PDB entry 8JSL | electron microscopy, 2.95 A resolution | chains B and C of the 6 polymer chains in the assembly

== Chain B (and C) ==
Molecule: Polymerase cofactor VP35
From: Ebola virus
Notes: chain C of this document is another copy of the same molecule, construct and numbering; everything in this record applies to it too
UniProtKB: A0A1C4HDK9 (A0A1C4HDK9_9MONO); residues 1-340 here = UniProt positions 1-340
Amino-acid sequence (340 residues; row label = number of the first residue in the row):
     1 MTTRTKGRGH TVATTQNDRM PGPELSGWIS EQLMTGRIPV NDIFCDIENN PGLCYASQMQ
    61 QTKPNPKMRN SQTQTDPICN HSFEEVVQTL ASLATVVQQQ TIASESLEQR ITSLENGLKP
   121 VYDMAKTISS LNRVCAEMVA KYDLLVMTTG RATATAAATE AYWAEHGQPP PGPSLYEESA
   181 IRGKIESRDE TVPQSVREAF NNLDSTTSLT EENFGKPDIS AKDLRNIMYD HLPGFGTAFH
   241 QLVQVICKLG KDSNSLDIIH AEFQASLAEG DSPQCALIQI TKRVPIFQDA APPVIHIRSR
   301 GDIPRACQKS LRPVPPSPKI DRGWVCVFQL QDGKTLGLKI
Unresolved in the structure: 1-105 (chain C: 1-107, 180-340)

== How chain B and chain C interact ==
Residue-residue contacts - 40 pairs, chain B then chain C:
  Arg110(B) with Arg110(C)
  Ser113(B) with Leu114(C)
  Leu114(B) with Leu114(C)
  Gly117(B) with Leu118(C)
  Val121(B) with Val121(C), hydrophobic
  Thr127(B) with Ile128(C)
  Ser130(B) with Asn132(C), hydrogen bond
  Leu131(B) with Leu131(C), hydrophobic; Asn132(C)
  Val134(B) with Asn132(C); Cys135(C), hydrophobic
  Cys135(B) with Cys135(C), hydrophobic
  Met138(B) with Cys135(C), hydrophobic; Met138(C), hydrophobic; Val139(C), hydrophobic
  Lys141(B) with Tyr142(C)
  Tyr142(B) with Met138(C), hydrogen bond (side chain-backbone); Tyr142(C)
  Leu145(B) with Tyr142(C), hydrophobic
  Thr149(B) with Met147(C)
  Arg151(B) with Glu160(C), salt bridge
  Tyr162(B) with Arg151(C)
  Pro169(B) with Arg151(C), hydrogen bond (backbone-side chain)
  Pro171(B) with Arg151(C); Ala152(C), hydrophobic
  Gly172(B) with Gly150(C); Arg151(C)
  Pro173(B) with Thr148(C); Gly150(C); Thr153(C)
  Ser174(B) with Val146(C); Met147(C); Thr148(C), hydrogen bond (backbone-backbone)
  Leu175(B) with Val146(C); Met147(C), hydrophobic
  Tyr176(B) with Leu145(C); Val146(C), hydrogen bond (backbone-backbone)
  Glu177(B) with Leu144(C)
  Glu178(B) with Leu144(C), hydrogen bond (backbone-backbone); Val146(C)
Other interface residues (no listed pair), chain B (32 interface residues in all): Ile128, Glu137, Thr148, Gly150, Pro170, Leu203
Other interface residues (no listed pair), chain C (24 interface residues in all): Lys141, Asp143, Glu177

== Overview ==
32 residues of chain B face 24 of chain C across their interface; the contacts include 6 hydrogen bonds and 1
salt bridge. Among the polar pairs are Arg151(B)-Glu160(C), Ser130(B)-Asn132(C) and Tyr142(B)-Met138(C).
Both chains are Polymerase cofactor VP35 (Ebola virus). Entry 8JSL (The structure of EBOV L-VP35-RNA complex)
was determined by electron microscopy (same publication as 8JSM and 8JSN).
